3F22 - chains A and D of the 4 polymer chains in the assembly; structure by X-ray diffraction, 2.50 A resolution.

Chain A:
Protein: Double-stranded RNA-specific adenosine deaminase
From: Homo sapiens
Notes: EC 3.5.4.-; fragment: N-terminal zalpha Domain
Reference sequence: P55265 (DSRAD_HUMAN); residue numbers follow UniProt; this construct covers 133-209
Amino-acid sequence (81 residues; each row starts with the number of its first residue):
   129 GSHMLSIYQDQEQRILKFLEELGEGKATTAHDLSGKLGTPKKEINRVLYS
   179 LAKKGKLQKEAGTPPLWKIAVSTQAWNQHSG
Disordered / not traced: 129-133, 199-209
Sequence notes: expression tag (129-132)
What the authors report for this chain:
  - binding site for the 7-nt DNA strand: Asn173, Tyr177, Pro192, Pro193

Chain D:
Molecule: 7-nt DNA strand
Sequence (7 nucleotides; each row starts with the number of its first residue; numbering starts at 0):
     0 TCGTACG
Disordered / not traced: 0

Chain A / chain D interface:
Pairs across the interface (16):
  Lys169(A) with DA4(D), salt bridge to the phosphate
  Lys170(A) with DA4(D), salt bridge to the phosphate; DC5(D), phosphate contact; DG6(D), salt bridge to the phosphate
  Asn173(A) with DT3(D), phosphate contact; DA4(D), hydrogen bond to the phosphate
  Arg174(A) with DA4(D), phosphate contact; DC5(D), salt bridge to the phosphate; DG6(D), salt bridge to the phosphate
  Tyr177(A) with DT3(D), hydrogen bond to the phosphate; DA4(D), sugar contact
  Thr191(A) with DC1(D), sugar contact; DG2(D), phosphate contact
  Pro192(A) with DG2(D), phosphate contact
  Pro193(A) with DG2(D), phosphate contact; DT3(D), phosphate contact

Overview:
The interface between chain A and chain D involves 8 residues on one side and 6 on the other, with 2 hydrogen
bonds and 5 salt bridges. Polar contacts include Asn173(A)-DA4(D), Tyr177(A)-DT3(D) and Lys169(A)-DA4(D). The
paper reports a binding site for the 7-nt DNA strand at Asn173(A), Tyr177(A) and Pro192(A) among others.
Here chain A is Double-stranded RNA-specific adenosine deaminase (Homo sapiens) and chain D is a 7-nt DNA
strand. Entry 3F22 (Crystal structure of Zalpha in complex with d(CGTACG)) was determined by X-ray
diffraction, deposited together with 3F21 and 3F23.
